Entry 7WQR (X-ray diffraction, 2.12 A resolution); this record covers chain A.

== Chain A ==
Name: Aldo-keto reductase family 1 member C3
Source organism: Homo sapiens
Notes: EC 1.1.1.-, 1.1.1.210, 1.1.1.53, 1.1.1.62, 1.1.1.357, 1.1.1.188, 1.1.1.239, 1.1.1.64
UniProtKB: P42330 (AK1C3_HUMAN); residue numbers follow UniProt; this construct covers 2-323
Amino-acid sequence (329 residues; row label = number of the first residue in the row; numbers below 1 keep their minus sign (Met-5 is residue -5)):
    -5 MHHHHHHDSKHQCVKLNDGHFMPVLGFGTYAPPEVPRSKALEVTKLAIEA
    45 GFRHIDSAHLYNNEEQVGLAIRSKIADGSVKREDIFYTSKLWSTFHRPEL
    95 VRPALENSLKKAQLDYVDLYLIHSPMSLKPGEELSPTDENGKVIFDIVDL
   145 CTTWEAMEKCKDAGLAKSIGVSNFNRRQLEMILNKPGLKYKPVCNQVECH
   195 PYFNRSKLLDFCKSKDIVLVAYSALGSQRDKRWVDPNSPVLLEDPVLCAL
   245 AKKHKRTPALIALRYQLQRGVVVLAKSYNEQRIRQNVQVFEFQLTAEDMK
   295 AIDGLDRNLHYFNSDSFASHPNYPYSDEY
Not modelled in the structure: -5 to 5, 320-323
Construct notes: initiating methionine (-5); expression tag (-4 to 1)
Residues lining bound ligands:
  - 4R6 (N-(3-chlorophenyl)-2-[(3,5-dimethyl-1,2-oxazol-4-yl)methoxy]benzamide): Leu54, Trp86, His117, Ser118, Pro119, Met120, Asn167, Tyr216, Ser217, Trp227, Phe306, Phe311, Pro318, Tyr319
  - NADP (NAP; NADP nicotinamide-adenine-dinucleotide phosphate): Gly22, Thr23, Tyr24, Asp50, Tyr55, Lys84, His117, Ser166, Asn167, Gln190, Tyr216, Ser217, Ala218, Leu219, Gly220, Ser221, Gln222, Leu236, Thr251, Ala253, Leu268, Ala269, Lys270, Ser271, Tyr272, Asn273, Arg276, Gln279, Asn280
UniProt features mapped onto this chain:
  - active site: Tyr55 (Proton donor)
  - binding site (NADP(+)): Thr23, Tyr24, Asp50, Ser166, Asn167, Gln190, Tyr216 to Gln222, Lys270 to Tyr272, Arg276 to Asn280
  - binding site (substrate): His117
  - site: Leu54 (Important for substrate specificity), Lys84 (Lowers pKa of active site Tyr), Trp227 (Involved in ligand recognition and product release), Phe306 (Involved in ligand recognition and product release)
  - natural variant: Met175 (M175I: No effect on 17beta-HSD activity)
  - mutagenesis: Lys75 (K75E: No effect on 17beta-HSD activity), Arg226 (R226P: Decreases in the retinaldehyde reductase activity. 3-fold decrease in the kcat value, whereas the KM value does not vary; R226Q: Decrease in the retinaldehyde reductase activity ...)

== Summary ==
Chain A binds NADP and compound 4R6. From UniProt: active-site residue Tyr55, 21 NADP+-binding residues,
substrate-binding residue His117 and 2 mutagenesis sites.
Chain A is Aldo-keto reductase family 1 member C3 (Homo sapiens); the structure, Crystal structure of
Aldo-keto reductase 1C3 complexed with compound 28, was determined by X-ray diffraction together with 7WQM and
7WQS from the same study.
